4DR7 - chains A and L of the 25 polymer chains in the assembly; structure by X-ray diffraction, 3.75 A resolution.

== Chain A ==
Molecule: 16S rRNA
Source organism: Thermus thermophilus
Sequence (1522 nucleotides; each row starts with the number of its first residue; note: 42 numbers in that range are skipped by the numbering (no residue carries them; nothing is unmodelled there); a row labelled like 190A-190L holds insertion residues (190A, then the next letters in order); numbering starts at 0):
     0 UUUGUUGGAG AGUUUGAUCC UGGCUCAGGG UGAACGCUGG CGGCGUGCCU AAGACAUGCA
    60 AGUCGUGCGG G
    73 CCGCGGGGUU UU
    88 ACUCCG
    95 UGGUC
   101 AGCGGCGGAC GGGUGAGUAA CGCGUGGGU
  129A G
   130 ACCUACCCGG AAGAGGGGGA CAACCCGGGG AAACUCGGGC UAAUCCCCCA UGUGGACCCG
   190 C
190A-190L CCCUUGGGGUGU
   191 GUCCAAAGGG CUUU
   216 GCCCGCUUCC GGAUGGGCCC GCGUCCCAUC AGCUAGUUGG UGGGGUAAUG GCCCACCAAG
   276 GCGACGACGG GUAGCCGGUC UGAGAGGAUG GCCGGCCACA GGGGCACUGA GACACGGGCC
   336 CCACUCCUAC GGGAGGCAGC AGUUAGGAAU CUUCCGCAAU GGGCGCAAGC CUGACGGAGC
   396 GACGCCGCUU GGAGGAAGAA GCCCUUCGGG GUGUAAACUC CUGAA
   442 CCCGGGACGA AACCCCCGAC GA
   474 GGGGACUGAC GGUACCGGG
   494 GUAAUAGCGC CGGCCAACUC CGUGCCAGCA GCCGCGGUAA UACGGAGGGC GCGAGCGUUA
   554 CCCGGAUUCA CUGGGCGUAA AGGGCGUGUA GGCGGCCUGG GGCGUCCCAU GUGAAAGACC
   614 ACGGCUCAAC CGUGGGGGAG CGUGGGAUAC GCUCAGGCUA GACGGUGGGA GAGGGUGGUG
   674 GAAUUCCCGG AGUAGCGGUG AAAUGCGCAG AUACCGGGAG GAACGCCGAU GGCGAAGGCA
   734 GCCACCUGGU CCACCCGUGA CGCUGAGGCG CGAAAGCGUG GGGAGCAAAC CGGAUUAGAU
   794 ACCCGGGUAG UCCACGCCCU AAACGAUGCG CGCUAGGUCU CUGGGUCU
   848 CCUGGGGGCC GAAGCUAACG CGUUAAGCGC GCCGCCUGGG GAGUACGGCC GCAAGGCUGA
   908 AACUCAAAGG AAUUGACGGG GGCCCGCACA AGCGGUGGAG CAUGUGGUUU AAUUCGAAGX
   968 AACGCGAAGA ACCUUACCAG GCCUUGACAU GCUAGG
 1003A G
  1004 AACCCGGGUG AAAGCCUGGG GUGCCCC
1030A-1030D GCGA
  1031 GGGGAGCCCU AGCACAGGUG CUGCAUGGCC GUCGUCAGCU CGUGCCGUGA GGUGUUGGGU
  1091 UAAGUCCCGC AACGAGCGCA ACCCCCGCCG UUAGUUGCCA GCGGUUCGGC CGGGCACUCU
  1151 AACGGGACUG CCCGCGAAA
  1171 GCGGGAGGAA GGAGGGGACG ACGUCUGGUC AGCAUGGCCC UUACGGCCUG GGCGACACAC
  1231 GUGCUACAAU GCCCACUACA AAGCGAUGCC ACCCGGCAAC GGGGAGCUAA UCGCAAAAAG
  1291 GUGGGCCCAG UUCGGAUUGG GGUCUGCAAC CCGACCCCAU GAAGCCGGAA UCGCUAGUAA
  1351 UCGCGGAUCA G
 1361A C
  1362 CAUGCCGCGG UGAAUACGUU CCCGGGCCUU GUACACACXG CCXGUXACGC CAUGGGAGCG
  1422 GGCUCUACCC GAAGUCGCCG GG
  1446 AGCCUACGGG
  1459 CAGGCGCCGA GGGUAGGGCC CGUGACUGGG GCGAAGUCGU AACAAGGUAG CUGUACCGGA
  1519 AGGUGCGGCU GGAUCCACUC CUUUCU
Disordered / not traced: 0-4, 1541-1544
Differences from the reference sequence: conflict C1534 (A2157 in M26923.1), A1535 (C2158 in M26923.1)
Modified residues: PSU (pseudouridine-5'-monophosphate) at position 516, 7MG (7N-methyl-8-hydroguanosine-5'-monophosphate) at position 527, M2G (N2-dimethylguanosine-5'-monophosphate) at position 966, 5MC (5-methylcytidine-5'-monophosphate) at position 967, 2MG (2N-methylguanosine-5'-monophosphate) at position 1207, 5MC (5-methylcytidine-5'-monophosphate) at position 1400, 4OC (4n,o2'-methylcytidine-5'-monophosphate) at position 1402, 5MC (5-methylcytidine-5'-monophosphate) at position 1404, 5MC (5-methylcytidine-5'-monophosphate) at position 1407, UR3 (3-methyluridine-5'-monophoshate) at position 1498, MA6 (6N-dimethyladenosine-5'-monophoshate) at position 1518, MA6 (6N-dimethyladenosine-5'-monophoshate) at position 1519, PSU (pseudouridine-5'-monophosphate) at position 1540, PSU (pseudouridine-5'-monophosphate) at position 1541
Ion coordination: Mg2+ site 1 near U5 (its only coordinating residue here); Mg2+ site 2: U12, G21; Mg2+ site 3 near G21 (its only coordinating residue here); Mg2+ site 4: C48, G115; Mg2+ site 5: A59, U387; Mg2+ site 6 near G61 (its only coordinating residue here); Mg2+ site 7 near U62 (its only coordinating residue here); Mg2+ site 8 near U65 (its only coordinating residue here); Mg2+ site 9: G107, G324, G326; Mg2+ site 10 near A109 (its only coordinating residue here); Mg2+ site 11 near G111 (its only coordinating residue here); Mg2+ site 12 near G113 (its only coordinating residue here); 102 more Mg2+ sites not listed
Small-molecule neighbours: streptomycin (SRY): U12, U13, U14, C526, 7MG_527, C912, A913, A914, A915, C1490, G1491

== Chain L ==
Protein: 30S ribosomal protein S12
Source organism: Thermus thermophilus
Reference sequence: F6DEQ7 (F6DEQ7_THETG); residues 1-135 here = UniProt positions 1-135
Chain sequence (135 residues; numbered 1 to 135; the number before each row is that of its first residue):
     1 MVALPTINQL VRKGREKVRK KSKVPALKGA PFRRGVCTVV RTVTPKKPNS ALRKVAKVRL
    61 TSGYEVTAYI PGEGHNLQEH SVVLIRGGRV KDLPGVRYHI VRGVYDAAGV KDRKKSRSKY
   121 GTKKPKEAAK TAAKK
Disordered / not traced: 1-4, 130-135
Modified residues: Asp92 ((3s)-3-(methylsulfanyl)-l-aspartic acid; 0TD)
Small-molecule neighbours: streptomycin (SRY): Lys46, Pro48, Lys91

== How chain A and chain L interact ==
Pairs across the interface (134; chain A residue first):
  U24(A) - Lys23(L)  salt bridge to the phosphate
  A33(A) - Phe32(L)  base contact
  C34(A) - Phe32(L)  sugar contact
  C34(A) - Val101(L)  sugar contact
  C34(A) - Val104(L)  phosphate contact
  G35(A) - Val104(L)  sugar contact
  G35(A) - Ser118(L)  hydrogen bond to the sugar
  G35(A) - Gly121(L)  sugar contact
  C36(A) - Arg117(L)  hydrogen bond to the sugar
  C36(A) - Ser118(L)  sugar contact
  C36(A) - Thr122(L)  sugar contact
  C36(A) - Lys123(L)  salt bridge to the phosphate
  C36(A) - Lys124(L)  phosphate contact
  U37(A) - Lys123(L)  phosphate contact
  U37(A) - Lys124(L)  phosphate contact
  G302(A) - Lys17(L)  salt bridge to the phosphate
  A303(A) - Lys17(L)  phosphate contact
  G362(A) - Lys28(L)  hydrogen bond to the sugar
  G362(A) - Arg33(L)  hydrogen bond to the phosphate
  G362(A) - Arg34(L)  salt bridge to the phosphate
  G362(A) - Thr61(L)  phosphate contact
  A363(A) - Lys28(L)  base contact
  A363(A) - Ala30(L)  base contact
  A363(A) - Pro31(L)  base contact
  A363(A) - Phe32(L)  base contact
  A363(A) - Arg33(L)  salt bridge to the phosphate
  A363(A) - Arg34(L)  salt bridge to the phosphate
  A363(A) - Thr61(L)  hydrogen bond to the phosphate
  A363(A) - Leu84(L)  sugar contact
  A363(A) - Tyr105(L)  sugar contact
  A364(A) - Lys28(L)  base contact
  G500(A) - Lys124(L)  salt bridge to the phosphate
  C501(A) - Arg117(L)  salt bridge to the phosphate
  C501(A) - Ser118(L)  hydrogen bond to the phosphate
  C501(A) - Lys124(L)  salt bridge to the phosphate
  G502(A) - Lys115(L)  phosphate contact
  G502(A) - Ser116(L)  phosphate contact
  G502(A) - Arg117(L)  hydrogen bond to the phosphate
  G502(A) - Ser118(L)  hydrogen bond to the phosphate
  G502(A) - Lys119(L)  hydrogen bond to the phosphate
  C503(A) - Ser116(L)  hydrogen bond to the phosphate
  C503(A) - Lys119(L)  salt bridge to the phosphate
  C518(A) - Pro48(L)  base contact
  C518(A) - Ser50(L)  hydrogen bond to the phosphate
  C519(A) - Ser50(L)  hydrogen bond to the phosphate
  C519(A) - Leu52(L)  phosphate contact
  A520(A) - Ala51(L)  phosphate contact
  A520(A) - Leu52(L)  hydrogen bond to the phosphate
  A520(A) - Lys54(L)  salt bridge to the phosphate
  A520(A) - Glu73(L)  hydrogen bond to the sugar
  G521(A) - Arg53(L)  hydrogen bond to the base
  G521(A) - Lys54(L)  salt bridge to the phosphate
  G521(A) - Gly72(L)  sugar contact
  G521(A) - Glu73(L)  phosphate contact
  C522(A) - Asn49(L)  base contact
  C522(A) - Arg53(L)  base contact
  C522(A) - Tyr69(L)  hydrogen bond to the phosphate
  C522(A) - Pro71(L)  phosphate contact
  C522(A) - Gly72(L)  hydrogen bond to the phosphate
  C522(A) - Tyr120(L)  hydrogen bond to the phosphate
  A523(A) - Arg53(L)  base contact
  A523(A) - Val90(L)  base contact
  A523(A) - Lys91(L)  base contact
  A523(A) - Asp92(L)  base contact
  A523(A) - Tyr120(L)  hydrogen bond to the phosphate
  C525(A) - Arg89(L)  salt bridge to the phosphate
  C526(A) - Lys91(L)  salt bridge to the phosphate
  7MG_527(A) - Asn49(L)  hydrogen bond to the base
  C528(A) - Asn49(L)  hydrogen bond to the base
  G529(A) - Pro48(L)  base contact
  G529(A) - Asn49(L)  base contact
  G529(A) - Ser50(L)  hydrogen bond to the base
  G529(A) - Ala51(L)  base contact
  G537(A) - Glu73(L)  sugar contact
  G537(A) - Arg113(L)  salt bridge to the phosphate
  G537(A) - Tyr120(L)  phosphate contact
  G538(A) - Arg113(L)  salt bridge to the phosphate
  G538(A) - Lys114(L)  hydrogen bond to the phosphate
  G538(A) - Lys115(L)  hydrogen bond to the phosphate
  A539(A) - Lys114(L)  phosphate contact
  A539(A) - Lys115(L)  hydrogen bond to the base
  G550(A) - Lys119(L)  phosphate contact
  U551(A) - Arg86(L)  sugar contact
  U551(A) - Lys119(L)  sugar contact
  U552(A) - Pro31(L)  hydrogen bond to the sugar
  U552(A) - Phe32(L)  base contact
  U552(A) - Arg86(L)  sugar contact
  U552(A) - Gly87(L)  hydrogen bond to the sugar
  A553(A) - Gly29(L)  hydrogen bond to the sugar
  A553(A) - Pro31(L)  sugar contact
  A553(A) - Gly87(L)  phosphate contact
  C554(A) - Ser22(L)  hydrogen bond to the phosphate
  C555(A) - Lys20(L)  phosphate contact
  C562(A) - Arg15(L)  sugar contact
  C562(A) - Glu16(L)  hydrogen bond to the base
  C562(A) - Val18(L)  phosphate contact
  A563(A) - Arg15(L)  base contact
  C564(A) - Leu10(L)  phosphate contact
  C564(A) - Arg15(L)  salt bridge to the phosphate
  G567(A) - Pro5(L)  base contact
  G567(A) - Arg15(L)  hydrogen bond to the base
  G568(A) - Pro5(L)  base contact
  G585(A) - Asn8(L)  hydrogen bond to the sugar
  C879(A) - Thr6(L)  base contact
  C880(A) - Thr6(L)  hydrogen bond to the phosphate
  C880(A) - Asn8(L)  hydrogen bond to the phosphate
  C880(A) - Gln9(L)  phosphate contact
  C880(A) - Arg12(L)  salt bridge to the phosphate
  G881(A) - Gln9(L)  hydrogen bond to the phosphate
  G881(A) - Arg12(L)  salt bridge to the phosphate
  C882(A) - Pro5(L)  base contact
  U884(A) - Arg15(L)  hydrogen bond to the base
  A909(A) - Arg19(L)  salt bridge to the phosphate
  A909(A) - Lys21(L)  salt bridge to the phosphate
  C910(A) - Lys21(L)  salt bridge to the phosphate
  C910(A) - Arg97(L)  salt bridge to the phosphate
  U911(A) - Gly95(L)  phosphate contact
  U911(A) - Arg97(L)  salt bridge to the phosphate
  C912(A) - Lys46(L)  salt bridge to the phosphate
  C912(A) - Pro94(L)  phosphate contact
  A913(A) - Lys46(L)  salt bridge to the phosphate
  A913(A) - Arg89(L)  salt bridge to the phosphate
  A913(A) - Lys91(L)  salt bridge to the phosphate
  C1411(A) - Lys57(L)  hydrogen bond to the phosphate
  C1412(A) - Lys57(L)  salt bridge to the phosphate
  C1490(A) - Pro94(L)  sugar contact
  G1491(A) - Lys46(L)  phosphate contact
  G1491(A) - Pro94(L)  sugar contact
  A1492(A) - Thr44(L)  sugar contact
  A1492(A) - Pro45(L)  sugar contact
  A1492(A) - Lys46(L)  phosphate contact
  A1492(A) - Lys47(L)  hydrogen bond to the phosphate
  A1492(A) - Ser50(L)  hydrogen bond to the base
  A1493(A) - Lys47(L)  salt bridge to the phosphate
Also at the interface, not in a pair above, chain A (65 interface residues in all): C23, U49, G524, G541, A759, C883, A908, A1413
Also at the interface, not in a pair above, chain L (67 interface residues in all): Val24, Glu65, Gly88

== In short ==
65 residues of chain A and 67 residues of chain L are in contact, with 39 hydrogen bonds and 30 salt bridges.
Polar pairs include G521(A)-Arg53(L), 7MG_527(A)-Asn49(L) and C528(A)-Asn49(L). Streptomycin is bound between
chain A and chain L.
Chain A is 16S rRNA and chain L is 30S ribosomal protein S12, both from Thermus thermophilus; the structure,
Crystal structure of the Thermus thermophilus (HB8) 30S ribosomal subunit with codon, crystallographically
disordered near-cognate transfer ..., was determined by X-ray diffraction (same publication as 4DR1, 4DR2,
4DR3, 4DR4, 4DR5 and 4DR6).
